Entry 2XKX (electron microscopy, 22.90 A resolution (very low resolution: no residue pairs are listed; an interface is given only as per-side residue counts)); this record covers chains A and B.

Chain A (and B):
Name: Disks large homolog 4
Source organism: Rattus norvegicus
Notes: chain B of this document is another copy of the same molecule, construct and numbering; everything in this record applies to it too
Reference sequence: P31016 (DLG4_RAT); aligned to UniProt positions 1-721 over residues 1-721 (the alignment contains insertions or deletions, so no single offset holds)
Sequence (721 residues; each row starts with the number of its first residue):
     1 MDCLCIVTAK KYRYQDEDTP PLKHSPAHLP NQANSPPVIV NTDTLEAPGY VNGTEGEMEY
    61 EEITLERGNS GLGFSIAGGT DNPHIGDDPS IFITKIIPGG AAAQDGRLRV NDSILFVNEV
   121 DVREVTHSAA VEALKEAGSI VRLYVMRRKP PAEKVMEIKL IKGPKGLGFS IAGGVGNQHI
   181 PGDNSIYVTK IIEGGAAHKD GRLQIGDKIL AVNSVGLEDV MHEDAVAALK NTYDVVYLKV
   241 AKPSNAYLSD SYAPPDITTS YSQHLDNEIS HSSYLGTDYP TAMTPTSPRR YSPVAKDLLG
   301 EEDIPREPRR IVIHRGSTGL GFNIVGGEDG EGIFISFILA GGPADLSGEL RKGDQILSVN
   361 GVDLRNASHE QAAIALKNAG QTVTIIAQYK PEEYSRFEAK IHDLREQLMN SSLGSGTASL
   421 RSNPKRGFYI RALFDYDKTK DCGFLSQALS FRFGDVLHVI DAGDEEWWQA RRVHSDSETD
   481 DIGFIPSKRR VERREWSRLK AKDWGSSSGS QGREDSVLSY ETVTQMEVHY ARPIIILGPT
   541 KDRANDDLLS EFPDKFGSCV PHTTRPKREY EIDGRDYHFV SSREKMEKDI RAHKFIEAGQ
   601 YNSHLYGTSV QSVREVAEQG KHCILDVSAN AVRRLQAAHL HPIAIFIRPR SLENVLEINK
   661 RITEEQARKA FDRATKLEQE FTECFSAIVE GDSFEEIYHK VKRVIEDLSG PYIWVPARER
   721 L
Construct notes: engineered mutation Ala9 (Thr in P31016), Lys23 (Glu in P31016), Arg591 (Gln594 in P31016)
UniProt features mapped onto this chain:
  - modified residue (Phosphoserine): Ser415, Ser422
  - lipidation (S-palmitoyl cysteine): Cys3, Cys5

Interface between chain A and chain B:
At this resolution (23 A) residue pairs are not listed: 391 residues of chain A and 378 of chain B lie at the interface.

In short:
391 residues of chain A face 378 of chain B across their interface.
Both chains are Disks large homolog 4 (Rattus norvegicus). Entry 2XKX (Single particle analysis of PSD-95 in
negative stain) was determined by electron microscopy, deposited together with 2XKY.
